PDB entry 8BVH | electron microscopy, 3.60 A resolution | chains I and A of the 23 polymer chains in the assembly

Chain I:
Name: Catabolite repression control protein
From: Pseudomonas aeruginosa
Notes: EC 3.1.11.2
UniProtKB: Q51380 (Q51380_PSEAI); residues 1-259 here = UniProt positions 1-259
Sequence (262 residues; row label = number of the first residue in the row; numbers below 1 keep their minus sign (Gly-2 is residue -2)):
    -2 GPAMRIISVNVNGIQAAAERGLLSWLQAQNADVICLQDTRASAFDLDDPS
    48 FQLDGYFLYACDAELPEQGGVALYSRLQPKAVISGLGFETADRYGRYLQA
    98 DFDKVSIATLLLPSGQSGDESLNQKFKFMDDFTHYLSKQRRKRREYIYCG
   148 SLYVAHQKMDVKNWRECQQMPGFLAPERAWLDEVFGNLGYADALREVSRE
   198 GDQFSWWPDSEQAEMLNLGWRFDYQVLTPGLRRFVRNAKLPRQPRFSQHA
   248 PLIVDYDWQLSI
Sequence notes: expression tag (-2 to 0)
Disulfide bonds: Cys32-Cys146
Reported in the primary citation:
  - binding site for amiE (chain A): Lys77, Lys135, Lys139, Arg140, Arg141
  - self-association interface (contacts with another copy of this molecule): Glu193

Chain A:
Molecule: amiE
Sequence (108 nucleotides; row label = number of the first residue in the row; note: 34 numbers in that range are skipped by the numbering (no residue carries them; nothing is unmodelled there); a row labelled like 16A-16Z holds insertion residues (16A, then the next letters in order); numbers below 1 keep their minus sign (U-13 is residue -13)):
   -13 UUUUUUCGUCCCGAAAAAAUAACAACAAGA
16A-16Z GGUGAUAUCCAUGCGUCACGGCGAUA
17A-17B UU
    19 NNNN
    30 NNNN
    45 UCCAGCAGCAACGACACCG
63A-63Q UCGGAGUGGCGGUGGUC
    78 AACUAC
Disordered / not traced: -13 to 0, 16A-16Z, 17A-17B, 63A-63Q

How chain I and chain A interact:
Contacting residue pairs - 11 pairs, chain I then chain A:
  Lys77(I) - A48(A)  sugar contact
  Lys77(I) - G49(A)  salt bridge to the phosphate
  Ala78(I) - A48(A)  base contact
  Asp98(I) - A48(A)  sugar contact
  Lys139(I) - C47(A)  base contact
  Lys139(I) - A48(A)  salt bridge to the phosphate
  Arg140(I) - C47(A)  base contact
  Arg140(I) - G49(A)  phosphate contact
  Arg140(I) - C50(A)  salt bridge to the phosphate
  Arg141(I) - A48(A)  sugar contact
  Arg141(I) - G49(A)  salt bridge to the phosphate
Other interface residues (no listed pair), chain I (7 interface residues in all): Ile80

Summary:
Chain I and chain A form an interface of 7 and 4 residues respectively; the contacts include 4 salt bridges.
Polar contacts include Lys77(I)-G49(A), Lys139(I)-A48(A) and Arg140(I)-C50(A). From the paper: a binding site
for amiE (chain A) at Lys77(I), Lys135(I) and Lys139(I) among others; a self-association interface involving
Glu193(I).
Here chain I is Catabolite repression control protein (Pseudomonas aeruginosa) and chain A is amiE. Entry 8BVH
(Cryo-EM structure of the Hfq-Crc-amiE translation repression assembly) was determined by electron microscopy
together with 8BVJ and 8BVM from the same study.
